PDB entry 6YWE | electron microscopy, 2.99 A resolution | chains A and D of the 84 polymer chains in the assembly

== Chain A ==
Molecule: 23S rRNA
Source organism: Neurospora crassa
Sequence (3464 nucleotides; each row starts with the number of its first residue; note: 28 numbers in that range are skipped by the numbering (no residue carries them; nothing is unmodelled there); a row labelled like 1655A-1655Z holds insertion residues (1655A, then the next letters in order)):
     1 AAAUGUAAUG GAUAUAAAGC UUAUGUUUAU AUAUAUAGAC AUAUAUAAGU AUAUAAAGAG
    61 ACUACUACCA AUAGCUACAC UAUGUAUUAA GGAGAGUAUA ACUUAAUUUA UGUUUAUGAU
   121 UUUAUCAUAC CCCUAAAAAU GACACCGAGG AGCAAGGGUC GGGUUAGCAU CCUGGUUCGU
   181 ACACCUUGGU GACCUAGGCU AGUACCAGGU CCCCCUCUAA GGGACUUGUC CCCCUCUAAG
   241 GGACUUGCGU CGGUCCUAUC CUAGGCCGAA UAGGUGAAUA AAUACUUACG GACGGCCUUG
   301 GUCUGUCCUA GAGGUUAUCA ACAUAUGAAC UCUUAGAGAA AUUACUUAAU AAACGAAGUG
   361 AAUUGAAAUA UCUUAUUAAC UUCAGGAAAA GAAAUCAAAC GAGAUUCUAU GAUUAGUGUG
   421 AACGAAAAUA GAGCAGCCUA UUAAAAUAAG UAAAAUGGCU UUAAAGCUGU UUGAAUAUUG
   481 UGGGGAACCU UCCUCAAAGG CUAAAUAUAA UACAUGAGUU ACAGAGAAAA GUACCGUGAG
   541 GGAAAGCUUU GAAAUAGUAG UUUUAUAAGC AGCUCAAGCA AUAAGAAAGC GAGAGCGUAC
   601 CUUUUGCAUA AUGGGUCACC AAGUUAAUUU UAGAUGCGAG CGAAUUUAUU UAUGUUUUUA
   661 CUGAUUAAAC AAUAUAAUGA AUCAUAAUUA UUUUUGUAAC GAGUAUUAGU AUUAAAUCUU
   721 AAUUUAAUAU UAGUAUAAGU UUUCAGUAUG GCGGCUACAU AGCAUAAUCU AUGCAGCCAG
   781 CCAAUAAUUG GAUUUCCAAU CCAAUUUCGG UAAUAAAUAG AUGUGCAUAG UUAAACCGAU
   841 CAUUAAAAUA AUGAAUAGUG UCUAAAGUUA GACCCGAAGC CUGGUGAUCU UACUAUAGUC
   901 AGGACUAUAA AGGUCCGAAC GGGUUAUCGU UGCAAAGAUA UCCGAAGAAC UAUGGUAAGC
   961 GAGUGAAAGA CAACACUGAC UAGGAUAGCU GGUUUUCUGC GAAACCUAUA AUAGUAGGCA
  1021 AUUUAAGUAA CAUCUUAGUA GGUACAGAAC UUAAUCUCAG ACAAGAUGUA GAUUUUCAUA
  1081 CCUAUGUUUA GGUAUGAAAU GCAUUUUUUU UUGUAUACAU CGGGGGAUCG UGAAGAUUUU
  1141 AUCGGUGAGU AUGUAGACUC GGAAUGACAA AGAUGAAUCU UGAAUAAUCA GACAUAGAAU
  1201 GAUAAGGUUG UAUGUCAAAA GGGAAACAGC CCAGAACAAG AGUUAAGGUU CCAAAAUUAU
  1261 UAUUAAGUGA AAUAAAGAAA GUUUUUAUAU AAGUCGACAA GAAGAUGGGC UUGGAAGCAG
  1321 CCAUAAUUUA AAGAUCUCGU AACAGAGCAC UUGUUAAAUC UUAAAAGCAU CGAAAAUUUA
  1381 ACGGAUCUAA AUAAUAUACC GAAACCUUGU CCAUAUGUAA CAUUAGUAAU AAUAUGCUAU
  1441 UAAUGUUAUU UGAUGGGGUA GCAGAACGUU GAGUGAAUCU UAGAUUUUUU UUUUAUAACU
  1501 AAAUAUAGAU GAUAACUCAA GUGAGAAUGG UGACAUGAGU AACAAAAAAG AGUUUAAGGU
  1561 ACCUAAAAGG UAUCUUAGAG UCUCGCCUAA AGCUUAUGGC UACGUCAAGU AACGGCCUCU
  1621 AAGUUUAUAA UCUGAAGAUU AUGACGAUGA GAAAA
1655A-1655Z UAACGCGCAGAAGUGCGCUGCUUUGA
1656A-1656B UA
  1676 CUU
  1687 AUGGUACCAA CAUUUAAAAG UGAAAAUUGU GCAGGAAGGA UCAGUAUCCU UUCAUUCUUA
  1747 UGUGGGGGAG UGGACAAAAC UGAACAGAGU GUAUCUGAAC ACAGAUGAGU CCACACCCCC
  1807 CCCCAUGUAA UGAAUGAAUG ACAAACCGUA CCUAGAAUCU GAAACAAGUA AGCUAGUAGA
  1867 GAAUACGAAG GCGUGAAUGA GAUAACAAUC AUAAAGGAAC UCGGCAAACU AACUACCGUA
  1927 ACUUAGGGAU AAGGAGAGCU CAUUAGUCUC GAUUAAUACG AGUAAAAAGG AAGAAGCAUG
  1987 GAAUAUUGUU GUACGACUGU UUAAUUAAAA CAAAGCACUU UGCAAAAAGA CGAUAAGUCU
  2047 AAGUAUUGAG UGUGAUUUCU GCCCGAUGCC GGCUGGUUAA CGAAUUUUCU AAAUUGAAAA
  2107 AAAAUUUGGU UUCAGAGGAA CCCCCGGUUA AUGGCGGCCU UAGCGUGAGG GUCCUAAGGU
  2167 AGCGAAAUGC CUUGGCCGUU AAAUGCGGUC UUGCAUGAAU GAUGUAACGA UACAACAGCU
  2227 GUCUCUAUGA UUGACUCAGU GAAAUUGGAA UAACUGUGCA GAUACAGUUU ACCUCUAGUU
  2287 AGACGAGAAG ACCCUAUGCA GCUUUACUGU UACUAAUUAU UGAAUACGAU UCUGAAAAUU
  2347 UCCAGUGUAA AAGGUAAUCG AUAAGAUAUA AUUGAAACAC CUUUAUUUUU CUAUCGUAUU
  2407 AUUAAACCUU AAAUUAAGGA ACAAUUGUUA GAAGACAGUU UAUGCGGGGC ACAGGCCCCA
  2467 UAAAGAGUAA AUGGGUGUGU CUAAAAUUUA UAAAUUUAUG UUUGCAAUUU UUUAUAGUGA
  2527 UUAUAUAUCA AAUCAUCUUU AUGCUAUUCA UAGAGUGUAU UUAUUAUAUU CCUUGGGUAC
  2587 AGUAUAAAAA UUAUAUAUGU AUUAAUUUAC AUAUAUUUUU UCUAAGAAAU UAGGUAAGAU
  2647 UUUGUUUAUA GAGAAAUUAG AUGUAAAAAA AAAAUCUUAU GAGGGCGGUA UUUAAUAAUC
  2707 CGCUUCUAAU AUUUUUUUGU AGUUAUUAUU AUAAAUUUAA UAAUAAUCAU GUUUAUUACU
  2767 UAAAAAGCUU AAUGGCUUAA UCUUGCCUUA CUGUUUGAUU AACAACAAAU CUUACAGUCG
  2827 CGUAAGCGGG GCAUAGGAUC ACAAGAUACA AAAAGGAAAG AUCUUGGAUU UUUGGAAAAG
  2887 CUACGCUAGG GAUAACAGGC UAAUUUGCGC AAGAGUGUAC AAAAUGAGUG CGCGGUUUGG
  2947 CACCUCGAUG UCGGCUUGAC UAAUCCUCAU GGAUGCAGAA ACUAUGUAGG GUACGACUGU
  3007 UCGUCGAUUA AAAAGUUACA UGAGCUGGGU UAAAUACGUC GUGAGACAGU AUGGUUUCUA
  3067 UCUUCUAGAG GGAAUUAGAA UAUAAUAAGG AUUAACCUUU GUACGAAAGG AACAUGGGGU
  3127 ACUAUUGUUA UACCUAGUUG UAUAACAGUU UUAUUAACCU CUGGUUUACC UGUUGUUUAU
  3187 GUGCCUUAUA UUAAUUUCAU GUGUGAUGCU CCGCAAGGAU AUUACAGGGA UGUUACCGUC
  3247 ACUUGAGUAA AUACAAUAGC AUAAGCAUGG CAGGAAAGCU AAGUUAGUCA AAAAUAAGUG
  3307 CUGAAAGCAU AUAGGCACGA AAUUUACCUU AAGAUAUUUC UUAAAUAUAC GUAAGAAAAU
  3367 AUUACGUUAA UAGGCUUAGU UUGUAAUAAU CUAGAGAUUU UAAGGAACUA AGUACUAAUU
  3427 UUAUAAAAAA CUGAAUGAUU AAUAUAUCUU ACAUUUUC
Not modelled in the structure: 1-4, 35-40, 121-309, 646-817, 1084-1089, 1433-1437, 1655A-1655Z, 1656A-1656B, 1687, 1728-1828, 1959-1963, 2493-2504, 2525-2528, 2561-2576, 2695-2703, 2738-2743, 2952-2957, 3135-3148, 3194-3231, 3460-3464
Bound ions: K+ site 1 near A105 (its only coordinating residue here); K+ site 2: A312 (shared with 1 residue of chain Q); Mg2+ site 1 near A328 (its only coordinating residue here); Mg2+ site 2 near A335 (its only coordinating residue here); Mg2+ site 3: A335, G336; K+ site 3: A367, U369; Mg2+ site 4 near G411 (its only coordinating residue here); K+ site 4 near A415 (its only coordinating residue here); Mg2+ site 5: A453, G466; Mg2+ site 6 near A453 (its only coordinating residue here); Mg2+ site 7 near A465 (its only coordinating residue here); Mg2+ site 8: A486, A2859; 102 more Mg2+ sites not listed; 34 more K+ sites not listed
Small-molecule neighbours:
  - NAD (nicotinamide-adenine-dinucleotide): A2755, G2757, U2759, U2760
  - spermine (SPM): U1249, U1250, C1251, A1270, A1271, C1382, G1383, G1384, U1392
What the authors report for this chain:
  - binding site for tRNA P/E state: C2348, A2381, G2873, A2874

== Chain D ==
Name: 60S ribosomal protein L4, variant
Source organism: Neurospora crassa
UniProt: V5IMN1 (V5IMN1_NEUCR); residue numbers follow UniProt; this construct covers 1-325
Amino-acid sequence (325 residues; row label = number of the first residue in the row):
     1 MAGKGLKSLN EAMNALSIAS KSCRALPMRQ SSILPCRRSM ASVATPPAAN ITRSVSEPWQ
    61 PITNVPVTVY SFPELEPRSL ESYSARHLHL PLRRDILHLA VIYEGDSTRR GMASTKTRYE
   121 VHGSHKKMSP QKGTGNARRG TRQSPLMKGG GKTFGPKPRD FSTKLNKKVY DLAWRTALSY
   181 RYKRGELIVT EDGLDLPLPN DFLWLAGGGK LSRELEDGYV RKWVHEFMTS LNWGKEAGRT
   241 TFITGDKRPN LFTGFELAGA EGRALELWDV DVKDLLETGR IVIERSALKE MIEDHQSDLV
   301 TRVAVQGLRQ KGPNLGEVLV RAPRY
Not modelled in the structure: 1-61, 303-311, 325

== How chain A and chain D interact ==
Residue-residue contacts - 123 pairs, chain A then chain D:
  U81(A) with Ser114(D), sugar contact
  A82(A) with Met112(D), hydrogen bond to the sugar; Ser114(D), sugar contact; Pro158(D), sugar contact
  U83(A) with Arg110(D), hydrogen bond to the base; Met112(D), sugar contact
  U515(A) with Arg110(D), hydrogen bond to the base
  G516(A) with Arg110(D), sugar contact; Met112(D), base contact
  A517(A) with Gly105(D), base contact; Arg109(D), phosphate contact; Arg110(D), hydrogen bond to the phosphate
  G518(A) with Arg109(D), salt bridge to the phosphate; Ala113(D), phosphate contact
  C522(A) with Lys148(D), sugar contact
  A523(A) with Lys148(D), phosphate contact
  G524(A) with Thr115(D), phosphate contact
  A525(A) with Lys116(D), salt bridge to the phosphate
  G526(A) with Lys116(D), phosphate contact; Val121(D), phosphate contact; His122(D), hydrogen bond to the phosphate
  G531(A) with His122(D), hydrogen bond to the base
  G541(A) with Ser124(D), hydrogen bond to the phosphate; Lys126(D), hydrogen bond to the sugar
  G542(A) with Gly123(D), phosphate contact; Ser124(D), hydrogen bond to the phosphate; Arg142(D), salt bridge to the phosphate
  A543(A) with Arg142(D), salt bridge to the phosphate
  A544(A) with Lys148(D), salt bridge to the phosphate
  A621(A) with Pro145(D), sugar contact; Leu146(D), sugar contact; Lys152(D), salt bridge to the phosphate
  A622(A) with Lys152(D), salt bridge to the phosphate; Phe154(D), phosphate contact
  U624(A) with Phe154(D), base contact
  U625(A) with Arg159(D), phosphate contact
  A626(A) with Arg159(D), salt bridge to the phosphate
  U635(A) with Arg93(D), hydrogen bond to the phosphate
  G636(A) with Arg93(D), salt bridge to the phosphate; Asn166(D), base contact; Val169(D), sugar contact; Asp298(D), phosphate contact
  C637(A) with Lys168(D), hydrogen bond to the sugar; Asp298(D), phosphate contact
  C641(A) with Lys168(D), salt bridge to the phosphate
  G642(A) with Asn166(D), phosphate contact; Lys168(D), salt bridge to the phosphate
  A643(A) with Asn166(D), phosphate contact; Lys167(D), hydrogen bond to the phosphate
  G860(A) with Asn166(D), hydrogen bond to the sugar
  U861(A) with Lys164(D), salt bridge to the phosphate; Leu165(D), sugar contact; Asn166(D), sugar contact
  C862(A) with Leu99(D), sugar contact; Thr163(D), phosphate contact; Lys164(D), hydrogen bond to the phosphate
  G871(A) with Thr117(D), base contact; Tyr119(D), base contact; Phe154(D), base contact
  C873(A) with Phe154(D), phosphate contact
  C874(A) with Thr153(D), sugar contact
  C875(A) with Arg118(D), salt bridge to the phosphate; Ser144(D), sugar contact; Pro145(D), phosphate contact; Leu146(D), sugar contact
  G876(A) with Arg118(D), salt bridge to the phosphate; Gln131(D), hydrogen bond to the sugar; Arg138(D), sugar contact; Gly140(D), hydrogen bond to the phosphate; Thr141(D), phosphate contact
  A877(A) with Lys127(D), salt bridge to the phosphate; Gln131(D), sugar contact; Gly140(D), phosphate contact
  A878(A) with Lys127(D), salt bridge to the phosphate
  A982(A) with Ser124(D), sugar contact; Lys126(D), phosphate contact
  G983(A) with Gly123(D), phosphate contact; Ser124(D), phosphate contact; His125(D), salt bridge to the phosphate
  G984(A) with His125(D), salt bridge to the phosphate
  U990(A) with Arg138(D), hydrogen bond to the base
  U1424(A) with Arg94(D), hydrogen bond to the sugar
  A1425(A) with Leu92(D), sugar contact
  G1426(A) with Lys183(D), salt bridge to the phosphate
  G1473(A) with Lys273(D), hydrogen bond to the sugar
  G1475(A) with Glu277(D), phosphate contact
  A1476(A) with Arg239(D), hydrogen bond to the base; Gly259(D), base contact; Ala260(D), base contact
  U1517(A) with His98(D), hydrogen bond to the phosphate; Ile102(D), sugar contact
  C1518(A) with His98(D), salt bridge to the phosphate; Ile102(D), sugar contact
  A1519(A) with Arg109(D), hydrogen bond to the sugar; Phe161(D), sugar contact
  A1520(A) with Arg159(D), salt bridge to the phosphate
  G1521(A) with Thr115(D), base contact; Lys152(D), phosphate contact; Phe154(D), sugar contact; Gly155(D), sugar contact; Pro156(D), phosphate contact
  U1522(A) with Lys152(D), salt bridge to the phosphate
  A1527(A) with Leu146(D), base contact
  U1528(A) with Gly135(D), base contact; Asn136(D), hydrogen bond to the base; Ala137(D), base contact
  G1529(A) with Ala137(D), hydrogen bond to the phosphate; Leu146(D), hydrogen bond to the base
  G1530(A) with Leu146(D), sugar contact; Met147(D), sugar contact; Lys148(D), hydrogen bond to the sugar
  A2294(A) with Gly133(D), phosphate contact; Gly135(D), phosphate contact
  A2295(A) with Lys132(D), hydrogen bond to the sugar; Gly133(D), hydrogen bond to the phosphate; Thr134(D), phosphate contact; Gly135(D), phosphate contact
  U2893(A) with Gln131(D), phosphate contact; Lys132(D), salt bridge to the phosphate
  A2894(A) with Gln131(D), hydrogen bond to the phosphate; Lys132(D), salt bridge to the phosphate; Arg138(D), phosphate contact
  G2895(A) with Arg138(D), salt bridge to the phosphate
Other interface residues (no listed pair), chain A (70 interface residues in all): A514, C620, G623, U645, U1474, U1531, G2296
Other interface residues (no listed pair), chain D (71 interface residues in all): Asp95, Ile96, Asp106, Gly111, Glu120, Arg139, Gly149, Asp160, Arg184

== Overview ==
70 residues of chain A and 71 residues of chain D are in contact; the contacts include 29 hydrogen bonds and
25 salt bridges. Among the polar pairs are U83(A)-Arg110(D), U515(A)-Arg110(D) and G531(A)-His122(D). Ligands
of chain A: spermine and NAD. The paper reports a binding site for tRNA P/E state at C2348(A), A2381(A) and
G2873(A) among others.
Here chain A is 23S rRNA and chain D is 60S ribosomal protein L4, variant, both from Neurospora crassa. Entry
6YWE (The structure of the mitoribosome from Neurospora crassa in the P/E tRNA bound state) was determined by
electron microscopy, deposited together with 6YW5, 6YWS, 6YWV, 6YWX and 6YWY.
